PDB entry 8AQE | X-ray diffraction, 1.60 A resolution | chains A and B

[Chain A]
Protein: 14-3-3 protein sigma
Source organism: Homo sapiens
UniProt: P31947 (1433S_HUMAN); numbering as in UniProt (aligned over 1-231)
Amino-acid sequence (236 residues; each row starts with the number of its first residue; numbers below 1 keep their minus sign (Gly-4 is residue -4)):
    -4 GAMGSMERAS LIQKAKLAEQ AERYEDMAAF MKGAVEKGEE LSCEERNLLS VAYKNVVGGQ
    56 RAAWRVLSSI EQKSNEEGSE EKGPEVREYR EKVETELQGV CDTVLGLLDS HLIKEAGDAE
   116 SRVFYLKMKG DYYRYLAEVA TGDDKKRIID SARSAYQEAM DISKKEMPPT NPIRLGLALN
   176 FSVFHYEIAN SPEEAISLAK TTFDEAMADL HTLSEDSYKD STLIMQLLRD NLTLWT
Construct notes: expression tag (-4 to 0)
Swiss-Prot annotation at these positions:
  - site (Interaction with phosphoserine on interacting protein): Arg56, Arg129
  - modified residue (Phosphoserine): Ser5, Ser74
Covalent attachments: compound NE9 linked to Cys38
Metal / ion sites: Mg2+ site 1 near Ser37 (its only coordinating residue here); Mg2+ site 2 near Glu89 (its only coordinating residue here)
Small-molecule neighbours: NE9 (2-chloranyl-N-[7-[4-[(4-chlorophenyl)amino]oxan-4-yl]carbonyl-7-azaspiro[3.5]nonan-2-yl]ethanamide): Arg41, Asn42, Glu115, Phe119, Lys122, Pro167, Ile168, Gly171, Leu172, Leu218, Ile219

[Chain B]
Protein: Estrogen receptor
UniProt: P03372 (ESR1_HUMAN); numbering as in UniProt (aligned over 591-595)
Amino-acid sequence (5 residues; each row starts with the number of its first residue):
   591 FPATV
Modified / non-standard residues: Thr594 (phosphothreonine; TPO)
What the authors report for this chain:
  - post-translational modification sites: Thr594 (citing earlier work)

[Interface between chain A and chain B]
Pairs across the interface - 22 pairs, chain A then chain B:
  Lys49(A) - Thr594(B)
  Lys49(A) - Val595(B)
  Arg56(A) - Thr594(B)
  Arg60(A) - Phe591(B)
  Lys122(A) - Val595(B)  hydrogen bond (side chain-backbone)
  Arg129(A) - Thr594(B)
  Tyr130(A) - Thr594(B)
  Gly171(A) - Val595(B)
  Leu174(A) - Ala593(B)
  Leu174(A) - Thr594(B)
  Leu174(A) - Val595(B)  hydrophobic
  Asn175(A) - Thr594(B)
  Asn175(A) - Val595(B)  hydrogen bond (side chain-backbone)
  Val178(A) - Pro592(B)  hydrophobic
  Val178(A) - Ala593(B)
  Val178(A) - Thr594(B)
  Leu222(A) - Ala593(B)  hydrophobic
  Leu222(A) - Val595(B)  hydrophobic
  Asn226(A) - Pro592(B)
  Asn226(A) - Ala593(B)  hydrogen bond (side chain-backbone)
  Leu229(A) - Pro592(B)  hydrophobic
  Trp230(A) - Pro592(B)  hydrophobic
Also at the interface, not in a pair above, chain A (16 interface residues in all): Asp126, Glu182

[Overview]
16 residues of chain A face 5 of chain B across their interface, with 3 hydrogen bonds. Polar contacts include
Lys122(A)-Val595(B), Asn175(A)-Val595(B) and Asn226(A)-Ala593(B). Compound NE9 is covalently linked to
Cys38(A). The paper reports a modification site at Thr594(B).
Chain A is 14-3-3 protein sigma (Homo sapiens) and chain B is Estrogen receptor; the structure, Small
molecular stabilizer for ERalpha and 14-3-3 (1080295), was determined by X-ray diffraction (same publication
as 8AI0, 8ALR, 8ALT, 8ALV, 8ALW, 8AM7 and 32 further entries).
